Entry 5UUK (X-ray diffraction, 1.20 A resolution); this record covers chains A and B.

== Chain A ==
Protein: Bcl-2-related protein A1
Source organism: Homo sapiens
Reference sequence: Q16548 (B2LA1_HUMAN); residue numbers follow UniProt; this construct covers 1-151
Amino-acid sequence (152 residues; each row starts with the number of its first residue; numbering starts at 0):
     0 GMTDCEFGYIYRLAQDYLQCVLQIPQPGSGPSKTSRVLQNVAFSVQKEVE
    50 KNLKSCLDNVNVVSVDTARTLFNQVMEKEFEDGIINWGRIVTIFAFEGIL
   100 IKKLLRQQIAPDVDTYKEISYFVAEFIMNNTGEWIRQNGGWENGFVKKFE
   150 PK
Construct notes: expression tag (0)
Curated features (UniProtKB/Swiss-Prot):
  - motif: K77 to G97 (BH1), E132 to K147 (BH2)
What the authors report for this chain:
  - specificity-determining residues: N51
  - specificity-determining residues: C55 (by similarity / conservation)
  - mutagenesis - C55S: unchanged binding to PUMA

== Chain B ==
Protein: Bfl-1-specific selected peptide
Amino-acid sequence (25 residues; numbered 0 to 24; the number before each row is that of its first residue; numbering starts at 0):
     0 XQWVREIAAGLRRAADDVNAQVERX
Not modelled in the structure: 23-24
Modified / non-standard residues: ACE (acetyl group) at position 0; NH2 (amino group) at position 24

== How chain A and chain B interact ==
Pairs across the interface (35; chain A residue first):
  V44(A) - V17(B)  hydrophobic
  V48(A) - L10(B)  hydrophobic
  V48(A) - A13(B)  hydrophobic
  N51(A) - R12(B)  hydrogen bond
  L52(A) - I6(B)  hydrophobic
  L52(A) - G9(B)
  C55(A) - W2(B)
  C55(A) - E5(B)
  C55(A) - I6(B)  hydrophobic
  L56(A) - I6(B)  hydrophobic
  N58(A) - W2(B)
  V59(A) - W2(B)
  L70(A) - W2(B)  hydrophobic
  Q73(A) - V3(B)
  V74(A) - I6(B)  hydrophobic
  V74(A) - A7(B)
  V74(A) - L10(B)  hydrophobic
  K77(A) - R4(B)
  K77(A) - A7(B)
  K77(A) - R11(B)  hydrogen bond (backbone-side chain)
  E78(A) - A7(B)
  E78(A) - L10(B)
  E78(A) - R11(B)
  N85(A) - N18(B)  hydrogen bond
  G87(A) - A14(B)
  G87(A) - V17(B)
  G87(A) - N18(B)  hydrogen bond (backbone-side chain)
  R88(A) - R11(B)
  R88(A) - A14(B)
  T91(A) - L10(B)
  T91(A) - A14(B)
  F95(A) - I6(B)  hydrophobic
  K147(A) - E22(B)  salt bridge
  F148(A) - V17(B)  hydrophobic
  F148(A) - V21(B)  hydrophobic
Also at the interface, not in a pair above, chain A (23 interface residues in all): V40, M75, W86
From the paper, about this interface:
  - interface residues, chain A: N51(A)

== Overview ==
The interface between chain A and chain B involves 23 residues on one side and 16 on the other; the contacts
include 4 hydrogen bonds and 1 salt bridge. Among the polar pairs are K147(A)-E22(B), N51(A)-R12(B) and
K77(A)-R11(B). From the paper: C55S of chain A leaves binding to PUMA unchanged; the interface residue N51(A).
Here chain A is Bcl-2-related protein A1 (Homo sapiens) and chain B is Bfl-1-specific selected peptide. Entry
5UUK (Human Bfl-1 in complex with a Bfl-1-specific selected peptide) was determined by X-ray diffraction,
deposited together with 5UUL, 5UUM and 5UUP.
